9CYP - chain A; structure by X-ray diffraction, 1.99 A resolution.

Chain A:
Molecule: Tyrosine-protein phosphatase non-receptor type 1
Organism: Homo sapiens
Notes: EC 3.1.3.48
Reference sequence: P18031 (PTN1_HUMAN); residue numbers follow UniProt; this construct covers 1-321
Sequence (321 residues; each row starts with the number of its first residue):
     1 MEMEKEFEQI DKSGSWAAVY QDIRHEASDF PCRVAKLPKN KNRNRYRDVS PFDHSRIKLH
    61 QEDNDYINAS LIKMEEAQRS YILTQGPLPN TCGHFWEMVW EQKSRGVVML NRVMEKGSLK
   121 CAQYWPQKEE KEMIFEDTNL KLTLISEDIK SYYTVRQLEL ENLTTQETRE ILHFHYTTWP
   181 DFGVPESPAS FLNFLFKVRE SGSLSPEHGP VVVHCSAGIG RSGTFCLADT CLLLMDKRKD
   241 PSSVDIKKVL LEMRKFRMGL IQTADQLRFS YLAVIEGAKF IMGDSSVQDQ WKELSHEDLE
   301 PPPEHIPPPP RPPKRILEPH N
Unresolved in the structure: 1, 286-321
Modified positions: Cys-92 (s,S-(2-hydroxyethyl)thiocysteine; CME)
Differences from the reference sequence: engineered mutation Val-19 (Ile in P18031)
UniProt features mapped onto this chain:
  - active site: Cys-215 (Phosphocysteine intermediate)
  - binding site (substrate): Asp-181, Cys-215 to Arg-221, Gln-262
  - modified residue: Met-1 (N-acetylmethionine), Tyr-20 (Phosphotyrosine), Ser-50 (Phosphoserine), Tyr-66 (Phosphotyrosine), Cys-215 (Cysteine persulfide), Ser-242 (Phosphoserine), Ser-243 (Phosphoserine)
  - cross-link: Cys-215 to Ser-216 (N,N-(cysteine-1,S-diyl)serine (Cys-Ser))
  - mutagenesis: Ser-50 (S50A/D: No phosphorylation), Asp-181 (D181A: Substrate-trapping mutant), Cys-215 (C215S: Catalytically inactive mutant; abolishes sulfhydration)
From the paper describing this entry:
  - mutagenesis - Q78R, D245G: decreased catalytic activity
  - mutagenesis - P302Q: unchanged catalytic activity
  - mutagenesis - Q78R, P302Q: increased signaling in response to leptin
  - mutagenesis - Q78R (Tm change -3.7 degC), D245G (-1. 3 degC), P302Q (Tm change -2.0 degC): decreased stability
  - catalytic residues: Cys-215 (citing earlier work)
  - allosteric site: Gln-78

Overview:
UniProt lists active-site residue Cys-215, 9 substrate-binding residues and 3 mutagenesis sites. The paper
reports the catalytic residue Cys-215; Q78R, D245G and P302Q reduce stability.
Chain A is Tyrosine-protein phosphatase non-receptor type 1 (Homo sapiens); the structure, Crystal structure
of I19V mutant human PTP1B (PTPN1) at room temperature (298 K), was determined by X-ray diffraction (same
publication as 9CYO, 9CYQ and 9CYR).
